PDB entry 6L7C | electron microscopy, 3.34 A resolution | chains A and B of the 27 polymer chains in the assembly

Chain A (and B):
Molecule: Curli production assembly/transport protein CsgG
From: Escherichia coli O69:H11 str. 08-4661
Notes: chain B of this document is another copy of the same molecule, construct and numbering; everything in this record applies to it too
Reference sequence: A0A027ZN26 (A0A027ZN26_ECOLX); residues -14 to 262 here correspond to UniProt positions 1-277 (UniProt number = residue number + 15)
Sequence (277 residues; each row starts with the number of its first residue; numbers below 1 keep their minus sign (Met-14 is residue -14)):
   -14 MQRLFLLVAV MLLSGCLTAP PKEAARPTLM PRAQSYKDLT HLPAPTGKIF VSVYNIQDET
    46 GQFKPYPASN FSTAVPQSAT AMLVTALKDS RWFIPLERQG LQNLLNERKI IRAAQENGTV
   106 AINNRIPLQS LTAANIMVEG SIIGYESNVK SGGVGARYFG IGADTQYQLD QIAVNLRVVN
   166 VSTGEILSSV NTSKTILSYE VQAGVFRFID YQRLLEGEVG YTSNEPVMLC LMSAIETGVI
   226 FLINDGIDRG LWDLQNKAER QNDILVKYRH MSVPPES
Not modelled in the structure: -14 to 9
Reported in the primary citation:
  - conformationally variable residues (order/disorder transition): Thr104 to Arg110

How chain A and chain B interact:
Pairs across the interface (132; chain A residue first):
  Ala10(A) - Lys179(B)
  Ala10(A) - Thr180(B)
  Arg11(A) - Lys252(B)
  Arg11(A) - Met256(B)
  Pro12(A) - Ser178(B)
  Pro12(A) - Lys179(B)
  Pro12(A) - Ser218(B)
  Pro12(A) - Thr222(B)
  Thr13(A) - Thr177(B)
  Thr13(A) - Ser178(B)  hydrogen bond (backbone-backbone)
  Thr13(A) - Met256(B)  hydrogen bond
  Leu14(A) - Asn176(B)
  Leu14(A) - Phe226(B)  hydrophobic
  Leu14(A) - Met256(B)
  Leu14(A) - Ser257(B)
  Met15(A) - Ile128(B)  hydrophobic
  Met15(A) - Ala158(B)  hydrophobic
  Met15(A) - Asn176(B)  hydrogen bond (backbone-backbone)
  Met15(A) - Ser178(B)
  Met15(A) - Pro259(B)
  Pro16(A) - Pro260(B)
  Arg17(A) - Asn176(B)
  Arg17(A) - Pro259(B)
  Arg17(A) - Pro260(B)  hydrogen bond (backbone-backbone)
  Arg17(A) - Glu261(B)
  Arg17(A) - Ser262(B)
  Ala18(A) - Glu261(B)
  Gln19(A) - Glu261(B)
  Tyr21(A) - Pro259(B)  hydrophobic
  Lys22(A) - Glu261(B)  salt bridge
  Lys49(A) - Gln47(B)  hydrogen bond
  Pro52(A) - Pro50(B)
  Pro52(A) - Tyr51(B)  hydrogen bond (backbone-backbone)
  Ala53(A) - Pro50(B)  hydrophobic
  Ser54(A) - Phe48(B)
  Ser54(A) - Lys49(B)
  Ser54(A) - Pro50(B)
  Ser54(A) - Asn55(B)  hydrogen bond (side chain-backbone)
  Asn55(A) - Asn55(B)
  Phe56(A) - Phe48(B)  hydrophobic
  Phe56(A) - Phe56(B)  hydrophobic
  Ser57(A) - Gly46(B)
  Ser57(A) - Gln47(B)
  Ser57(A) - Phe48(B)
  Thr58(A) - Gly46(B)  hydrogen bond (backbone-backbone)
  Thr58(A) - Gln47(B)  hydrogen bond (backbone-side chain)
  Pro61(A) - Thr45(B)
  Pro61(A) - Gly129(B)
  Gln62(A) - Glu44(B)  hydrogen bond (backbone-backbone)
  Gln62(A) - Thr45(B)
  Ser63(A) - Glu44(B)  hydrogen bond (backbone-backbone)
  Ser63(A) - Ile128(B)
  Ala66(A) - Asn160(B)  hydrogen bond (backbone-side chain)
  Ala66(A) - Arg162(B)
  Val69(A) - Ile171(B)  hydrophobic
  Thr70(A) - Asn160(B)  hydrogen bond
  Thr70(A) - Ser174(B)  hydrogen bond
  Thr70(A) - Asn176(B)
  Lys73(A) - Ile171(B)
  Lys73(A) - Leu172(B)
  Lys73(A) - Arg234(B)
  Pro80(A) - Glu170(B)
  Pro80(A) - Ile171(B)  hydrogen bond (backbone-backbone)
  Leu81(A) - Gly169(B)
  Leu81(A) - Glu170(B)
  Glu82(A) - Glu124(B)
  Glu82(A) - Arg162(B)  salt bridge
  Glu82(A) - Val164(B)
  Glu82(A) - Gly169(B)  hydrogen bond (backbone-backbone)
  Glu82(A) - Ile171(B)
  Gln84(A) - Glu44(B)  hydrogen bond
  Gln84(A) - Arg162(B)  hydrogen bond
  Asn88(A) - Tyr39(B)
  Leu89(A) - Val164(B)  hydrophobic
  Asn91(A) - Tyr39(B)
  Asn91(A) - Leu86(B)
  Glu92(A) - Ser37(B)  hydrogen bond
  Glu92(A) - Tyr39(B)
  Glu92(A) - Arg83(B)  salt bridge
  Glu92(A) - Ala118(B)
  Glu92(A) - Ala119(B)  hydrogen bond (side chain-backbone)
  Glu92(A) - Val166(B)
  Arg93(A) - Val166(B)  hydrogen bond (side chain-backbone)
  Arg93(A) - Ser167(B)  hydrogen bond (side chain-backbone)
  Ile95(A) - Arg83(B)
  Ile95(A) - Leu116(B)  hydrophobic
  Ile95(A) - Ala118(B)  hydrophobic
  Ile96(A) - Ala118(B)  hydrophobic
  Ala99(A) - Ser115(B)
  Thr104(A) - Ser115(B)  hydrogen bond (backbone-side chain)
  Asn108(A) - Thr117(B)
  Asn108(A) - Ala118(B)  hydrogen bond (side chain-backbone)
  Asn109(A) - Ala118(B)  hydrogen bond (side chain-backbone)
  Asn109(A) - Ala119(B)
  Asn109(A) - Asn120(B)
  Gln114(A) - Ser167(B)
  Gln114(A) - Thr168(B)
  Ser115(A) - Ser167(B)
  Leu116(A) - Thr168(B)
  Thr117(A) - Thr168(B)  hydrogen bond (backbone-backbone)
  Arg198(A) - Phe144(B)
  Leu199(A) - Arg142(B)
  Leu199(A) - Tyr143(B)
  Leu199(A) - Phe144(B)
  Leu200(A) - Arg142(B)
  Glu201(A) - Ala141(B)
  Glu201(A) - Arg142(B)  salt bridge
  Gly202(A) - Gly140(B)
  Glu203(A) - Gly138(B)
  Glu203(A) - Val139(B)
  Glu203(A) - Gly140(B)  hydrogen bond (backbone-backbone)
  Val204(A) - Gly138(B)
  Val204(A) - Val139(B)  hydrophobic
  Gly205(A) - Gly137(B)
  Gly205(A) - Gly138(B)  hydrogen bond (backbone-backbone)
  Tyr206(A) - Lys135(B)
  Tyr206(A) - Ser136(B)
  Tyr206(A) - Tyr152(B)
  Thr207(A) - Lys135(B)
  Thr207(A) - Ser136(B)  hydrogen bond (backbone-backbone)
  Ser208(A) - Val134(B)
  Asn209(A) - Asn133(B)  hydrogen bond (side chain-backbone)
  Asn209(A) - Val134(B)  hydrogen bond (backbone-backbone)
  Glu210(A) - Glu131(B)
  Pro211(A) - Glu131(B)
  Pro211(A) - Gln156(B)
  Val212(A) - Glu131(B)  hydrogen bond (backbone-side chain)
  Met213(A) - Ile128(B)
  Met213(A) - Gly129(B)
  Met213(A) - Glu131(B)
  Met213(A) - Gln156(B)
  Met213(A) - Ala158(B)  hydrophobic
Interface residues without a listed pair, chain A (72 interface residues in all): Phe35, Tyr51, Ala59, Met67, Ile79, Gly85, Val105, Ile194, Gln197, Met217
Interface residues without a listed pair, chain B (72 interface residues in all): Phe35, Met122, Tyr130, Asn165, Ala219, Tyr253

Overview:
Chain A and chain B each contribute 72 residues to their interface, with 32 hydrogen bonds and 4 salt bridges.
Polar contacts include Lys22(A)-Glu261(B), Glu82(A)-Arg162(B) and Glu92(A)-Arg83(B). The paper reports
conformational variability at Thr104(A).
Both chains are Curli production assembly/transport protein CsgG (Escherichia coli O69:H11 str. 08-4661).
Entry 6L7C (CsgFG complex with substrate CsgAN6 peptide in Curli biogenesis system) was determined by electron
microscopy together with 6L7A from the same study.
